7KBK - chains A and B of the 3 polymer chains in the assembly; structure by X-ray diffraction, 2.09 A resolution.

# Chain A
Protein: Ricin
Organism: Ricinus communis
Notes: EC 3.2.2.22
UniProtKB: P02879 (RICI_RICCO); residues 1-267 here correspond to UniProt positions 36-302 (UniProt number = residue number + 35)
Chain sequence (267 residues; row label = number of the first residue in the row):
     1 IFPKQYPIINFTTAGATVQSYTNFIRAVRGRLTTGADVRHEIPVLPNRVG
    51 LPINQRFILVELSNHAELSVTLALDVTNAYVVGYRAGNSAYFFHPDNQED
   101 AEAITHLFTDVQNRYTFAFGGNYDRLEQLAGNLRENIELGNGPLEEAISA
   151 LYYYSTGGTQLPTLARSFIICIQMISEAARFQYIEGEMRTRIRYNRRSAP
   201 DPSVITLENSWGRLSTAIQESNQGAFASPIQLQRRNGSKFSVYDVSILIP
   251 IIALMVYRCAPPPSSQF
Unresolved in the structure: 1-3, 262-267
Covalently attached groups: glycan linked to N10

# Chain B
Protein: Ricin
Organism: Ricinus communis
Notes: EC 3.2.2.22
UniProtKB: P02879 (RICI_RICCO); residues 1-262 here correspond to UniProt positions 315-576 (UniProt number = residue number + 314)
Chain sequence (262 residues; row label = number of the first residue in the row):
     1 ADVCMDPEPIVRIVGRNGLCVDVRDGRFHNGNAIQLWPCKSNTDANQLWT
    51 LKRDNTIRSNGKCLTTYGYSPGVYVMIYDCNTAATDATRWQIWDNGTIIN
   101 PRSSLVLAATSGNSGTTLTVQTNIYAVSQGWLPTNNTQPFVTTIVGLYGL
   151 CLQANSGQVWIEDCSSEKAEQQWALYADGSIRPQQNRDNCLTSDSNIRET
   201 VVKILSCGPASSGQRWMFKNDGTILNLYSGLVLDVRASDPSLKQIILYPL
   251 HGDPNQIWLPLF
Unresolved in the structure: 1
Disulfide bonds: C20-C39, C63-C80, C151-C164, C190-C207
Covalently attached groups: N-acetylglucosamine (NAG) linked to N95, N135

# How chain A and chain B interact
Pairs across the interface - 56 pairs, chain A then chain B:
  R39(A) with C4(B)
  H40(A) with D94(B), salt bridge
  E41(A) with D94(B); M217(B); K219(B), salt bridge; N220(B)
  I42(A) with N220(B)
  P43(A) with N220(B)
  Q182(A) with N220(B), hydrogen bond (side chain-backbone)
  Y183(A) with P260(B); L261(B), hydrophobic; F262(B), hydrophobic
  G186(A) with L259(B)
  R193(A) with Y148(B); G149(B)
  Y194(A) with G149(B)
  Q219(A) with C4(B), hydrogen bond (backbone-side chain)
  E220(A) with M5(B); P7(B)
  N222(A) with P7(B), hydrogen bond (side chain-backbone); P9(B); L51(B), hydrogen bond (side chain-backbone); K52(B)
  Q223(A) with N55(B); Q91(B); I92(B), hydrogen bond (side chain-backbone)
  A225(A) with P9(B); L51(B), hydrophobic
  F226(A) with P9(B)
  A227(A) with P7(B), hydrophobic
  Q233(A) with F262(B)
  R234(A) with F262(B)
  R235(A) with F262(B), hydrogen bond (backbone-backbone)
  F240(A) with F140(B), hydrophobic
  S241(A) with N136(B), hydrogen bond (backbone-side chain)
  Y243(A) with T134(B); N135(B); N136(B)
  D244(A) with L132(B); P133(B)
  S246(A) with L132(B)
  I247(A) with F140(B), hydrophobic; L175(B), hydrophobic
  I249(A) with M217(B), hydrophobic; F218(B); K219(B); N220(B), hydrogen bond (backbone-side chain)
  P250(A) with F218(B), hydrophobic; K219(B)
  I252(A) with N220(B), hydrogen bond (backbone-side chain)
  C259(A) with D2(B); V3(B); C4(B), hydrogen bond
  A260(A) with D2(B), hydrogen bond (backbone-backbone); V3(B); C4(B), hydrogen bond (backbone-backbone)
Also at the interface, not in a pair above, chain A (39 interface residues in all): R26, E187, S203, S221, V242, V245, I251, A253
Also at the interface, not in a pair above, chain B (33 interface residues in all): R53, W90, T143, I257

# In short
The interface between chain A and chain B involves 39 residues on one side and 33 on the other; the contacts
include 12 hydrogen bonds and 2 salt bridges. Among the polar pairs are H40(A)-D94(B), E41(A)-K219(B) and
Q182(A)-N220(B).
Here chain A is Ricin and chain B is Ricin, both from Ricinus communis. Entry 7KBK (Ricin bound to VHH
antibody V6E11) was determined by X-ray diffraction (same publication as 7KBI, 7KC9, 7KD0, 7KD2 and 7KDM).
